6HBK - chains Y and D of the 33 polymer chains in the assembly; structure by electron microscopy, 3.80 A resolution.

== Chain Y (and D) ==
Protein: Echovirus 18 capsid protein 1
From: Echovirus E18
Notes: chain D of this document is another copy of the same molecule, construct and numbering; everything in this record applies to it too
UniProt: Q8V635 (Q8V635_9ENTO); residues 1001-1287 here correspond to UniProt positions 569-855 (UniProt number = residue number - 432)
Amino-acid sequence (287 residues; each row starts with the number of its first residue):
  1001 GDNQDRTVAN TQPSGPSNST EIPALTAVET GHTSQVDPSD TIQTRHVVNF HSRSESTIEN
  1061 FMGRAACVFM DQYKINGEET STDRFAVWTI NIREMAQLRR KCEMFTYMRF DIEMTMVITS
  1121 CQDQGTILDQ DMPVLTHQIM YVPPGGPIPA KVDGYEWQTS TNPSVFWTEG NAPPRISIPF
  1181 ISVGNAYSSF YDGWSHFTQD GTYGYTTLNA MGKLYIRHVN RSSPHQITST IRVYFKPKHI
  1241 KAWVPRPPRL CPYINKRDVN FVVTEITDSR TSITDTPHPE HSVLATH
Not modelled in the structure: 1001-1042, 1123-1131, 1276-1287

== Interface between chain Y and chain D ==
Residue-residue contacts - 24 pairs, chain Y then chain D:
  Q1043(Y) - S1195(D)
  T1044(Y) - S1195(D)
  H1046(Y) - T1206(D)
  H1046(Y) - T1207(D)
  H1046(Y) - L1208(D)
  V1048(Y) - V1183(D)  hydrophobic
  A1065(Y) - S1160(D)
  A1066(Y) - S1160(D)
  M1070(Y) - Q1158(D)
  M1095(Y) - Y1155(D)  hydrogen bond
  Q1097(Y) - Y1155(D)
  V1117(Y) - F1166(D)  hydrophobic
  T1119(Y) - V1219(D)
  T1119(Y) - N1220(D)
  S1120(Y) - P1133(D)
  S1120(Y) - N1220(D)  hydrogen bond (backbone-side chain)
  C1121(Y) - S1222(D)
  C1121(Y) - S1223(D)
  E1169(Y) - V1134(D)
  G1170(Y) - T1168(D)
  G1170(Y) - N1171(D)  hydrogen bond (backbone-side chain)
  N1171(Y) - T1168(D)
  R1232(Y) - V1219(D)  hydrogen bond (side chain-backbone)
  Y1234(Y) - F1166(D)
Interface residues without a listed pair, chain Y (24 interface residues in all): R1064, C1067, K1101, I1118, Q1122, P1173
Interface residues without a listed pair, chain D (22 interface residues in all): T1136, Q1138, T1161, R1217, P1224

== Overview ==
24 residues of chain Y face 22 of chain D across their interface, with 4 hydrogen bonds. Polar pairs include
M1095(Y)-Y1155(D), S1120(Y)-N1220(D) and G1170(Y)-N1171(D).
Chain Y and chain D are both Echovirus 18 capsid protein 1 (Echovirus E18); the structure, Echovirus 18 Open
particle without one pentamer, was determined by electron microscopy together with 6HBG, 6HBH, 6HBJ, 6HBL and
6HHT from the same study.
